Entry 3UEJ (X-ray diffraction, 1.30 A resolution); this record covers chains A and B.

# Chain A (and B)
Name: Protein kinase C delta type
Source organism: Mus musculus
Notes: EC 2.7.11.13; fragment: C1B Subdomain of PKC delta; chain B of this document is another copy of the same molecule, construct and numbering; everything in this record applies to it too
Reference sequence: P28867 (KPCD_MOUSE); residue numbers follow UniProt; this construct covers 231-280
Chain sequence (65 residues; each row starts with the number of its first residue):
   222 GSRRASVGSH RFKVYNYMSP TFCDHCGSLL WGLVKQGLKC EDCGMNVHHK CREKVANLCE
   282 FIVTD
Construct notes: expression tag (222-230, 281-286)
Ion coordination: Zn2+ site 1: His-231, Cys-261, Cys-264, Cys-280; Zn2+ site 2: Cys-244, Cys-247, His-269, Cys-272

# Chain A / chain B interface
Interface residues of chain A (facing chain B), 1 residues: Asn-278
Interface residues of chain B (facing chain A), 1 residues: Asn-278
From the paper, about this interface:
  - interface residues, chain A: Val-228(A)

# In short
The chain A/chain B interface involves 1 residues from each chain. His-231(A), Cys-261(A), Cys-264(A) and
Cys-280(A) coordinate Zn2+ site 1. Cys-244(A), Cys-247(A), His-269(A) and Cys-272(A) form the Zn2+ site 2. The
paper reports the interface residue Val-228(A).
Both chains are Protein kinase C delta type (Mus musculus). Entry 3UEJ (Structural and functional
characterization of an anesthetic binding site in the second cysteine-rich domain of protein ...) was
determined by X-ray diffraction, deposited together with 3UEY, 3UFF, 3UGD, 3UGI and 3UGL.
